Entry 5WLW (X-ray diffraction, 3.32 A resolution); this record covers chains B and E of the 8 polymer chains in the assembly.

# Chain B
Name: LYR motif-containing protein 4
From: Homo sapiens
Reference sequence: Q9HD34 (LYRM4_HUMAN); numbering as in UniProt (aligned over 1-91)
Amino-acid sequence (91 residues; numbered 1 to 91; the number before each row is that of its first residue):
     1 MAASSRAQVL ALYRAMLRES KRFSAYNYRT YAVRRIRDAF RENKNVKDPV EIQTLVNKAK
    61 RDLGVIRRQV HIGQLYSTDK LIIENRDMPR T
Not modelled in the structure: 1-4, 86-91
Sequence notes: variant Ala11 (Ser in Q9HD34)
Ligand contacts: S-dodecanoyl-4'-phosphopantetheine (8Q1; S-[2-({N-[(2R)-2-hydroxy-3,3-dimethyl-4-(phosphonooxy)butanoyl]-beta-alanyl}amino)ethyl] dodecanethioate): Arg6, Val9, Leu10, Met16, Ala32, Arg35, Ile36, Ala39, Phe40, Asn43, Lys44, Val46, Ile52, Leu55, Val56, Ala59, Asp62, Val65, Ile66
From the paper describing this entry:
  - disease-associated variants - R68L (citing earlier work)
  - mutagenesis - I72R/L75R, I72R/Y76R: abolished binding to Nfs1
  - mutagenesis - I72R/Y76R: decreased stability
  - mutagenesis - Y31W/R35A/V65D: decreased binding to Nfs1
  - mutagenesis - V9Q/I52Q, I36D/A59N: decreased binding to Acp1

# Chain E
Name: Cysteine desulfurase, mitochondrial
From: Homo sapiens
Notes: EC 2.8.1.7
Reference sequence: Q9Y697 (NFS1_HUMAN); residue numbers follow UniProt; this construct covers 56-457
Amino-acid sequence (406 residues; numbered 52 to 457; the number before each row is that of its first residue):
    52 MGSSLRPLYM DVQATTPLDP RVLDAMLPYL INYYGNPHSR THAYGWESEA AMERARQQVA
   112 SLIGADPREI IFTSGATESN NIAIKGVARF YRSRKKHLIT TQTEHKCVLD SCRSLEAEGF
   172 QVTYLPVQKS GIIDLKELEA AIQPDTSLVS VMTVNNEIGV KQPIAEIGRI CSSRKVYFHT
   232 DAAQAVGKIP LDVNDMKIDL MSISGHKIYG PKGVGAIYIR RRPRVRVEAL QSGGGQERGM
   292 RSGTVPTPLV VGLGAACEVA QQEMEYDHKR ISKLSERLIQ NIMKSLPDVV MNGDPKHHYP
   352 GCINLSFAYV EGESLLMALK DVALSSGSAC TSASLEPSYV LRAIGTDEDL AHSSIRFGIG
   412 RFTTEEEVDY TVEKCIQHVK RLREMSPLWE MVQDGIDLKS IKWTQH
Not modelled in the structure: 52-53, 455-457
Sequence notes: initiating methionine (52); expression tag (53-55)
Swiss-Prot annotation at these positions:
  - active site: Cys381 (Cysteine persulfide intermediate)
  - binding site (pyridoxal 5'-phosphate): Ala127, Thr128, Gln235, Ser255, His257, Thr295
  - binding site ([2Fe-2S] cluster): Cys381
  - binding site (Zn(2+)): Cys381
  - modified residue: Lys258 (N6-(pyridoxal phosphate)lysine), Cys381 (Cysteine persulfide)
  - natural variant: Arg72 (R72Q: In COXPD52)
Covalently attached groups: pyridoxal phosphate (PLP) linked to Lys258
Ion coordination: Zn2+: Cys381 (shared with 2 residues of chain H)
Ligand contacts: pyridoxal phosphate (PLP): Gln64, Gly126, Ala127, Thr128, Asn131, His156, Cys158, Met203, Asn207, Asp232, Ala234, Gln235, Ser255, His257
From the paper describing this entry:
  - binding site for pyridoxal phosphate: Lys258
  - catalytic residues: Cys381 (citing earlier work)
  - conformationally variable residues (order/disorder transition): Cys381 to Ser383
  - disease-associated variants - R72Q (citing earlier work)

# Interface between chain B and chain E
Contacting residue pairs (9; chain B residue first):
  Tyr28(B) with Ile82(E), hydrogen bond (side chain-backbone)
  Ile72(B) with Ile82(E), hydrophobic
  Tyr76(B) with Asp75(E), hydrogen bond; Leu78(E), hydrophobic; Pro79(E), hydrophobic; Ile82(E), hydrophobic; Asn83(E)
  Thr78(B) with Asn83(E); Tyr84(E), hydrogen bond
Other interface residues (no listed pair), chain B (7 interface residues in all): Asn27, Ser77, Leu81
Other interface residues (no listed pair), chain E (8 interface residues in all): Tyr85, Tyr95

# In short
The interface between chain B and chain E involves 7 residues on one side and 8 on the other, with 3 hydrogen
bonds. Polar contacts include Tyr28(B)-Ile82(E), Tyr76(B)-Asp75(E) and Thr78(B)-Tyr84(E). From the paper: the
catalytic residue Cys381(E); I72R/L75R and I72R/Y76R of chain B abolish binding to Nfs1; 5 substitutions were
tested in all.
Here chain B is LYR motif-containing protein 4 and chain E is Cysteine desulfurase, mitochondrial, both from
Homo sapiens. Entry 5WLW (Crystal Structure of the Human Mitochondrial Cysteine Desulfurase with active
Cysteine Loop within ISCU1 active site ...) was determined by X-ray diffraction (same publication as 5WKP and
5WGB).
